Entry 2DTD (X-ray diffraction, 2.10 A resolution); this record covers chains A and B.

[Chain A (and B)]
Protein: Glucose 1-dehydrogenase related protein
Organism: Thermoplasma acidophilum
Notes: EC 1.1.1.118; chain B of this document is another copy of the same molecule, construct and numbering; everything in this record applies to it too
Reference sequence: Q9HK51 (Q9HK51_THEAC); residues 2-255 here = UniProt positions 2-255
Amino-acid sequence (264 residues; numbered 0 to 263; the number before each row is that of its first residue; numbering starts at 0):
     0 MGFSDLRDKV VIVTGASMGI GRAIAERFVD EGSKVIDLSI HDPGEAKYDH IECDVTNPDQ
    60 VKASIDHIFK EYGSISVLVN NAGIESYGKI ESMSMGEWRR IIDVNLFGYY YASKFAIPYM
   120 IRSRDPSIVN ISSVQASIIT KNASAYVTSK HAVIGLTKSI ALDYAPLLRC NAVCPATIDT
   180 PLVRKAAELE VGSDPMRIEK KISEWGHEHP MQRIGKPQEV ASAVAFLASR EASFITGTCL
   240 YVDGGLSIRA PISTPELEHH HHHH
Disordered / not traced: 0, 256-263
Construct notes: cloning artifact (0-1); expression tag (256-263)
Disulfide bonds: C173-C238
From the paper describing this entry:
  - self-association interface (contacts with another copy of this molecule); pairs are residue here / residue on that copy: R26-E230 (salt bridge), I89, W97, I101, L105, F106, Y109, F225, I234, L239, I247
  - specificity-determining residues: T176, L181, V182 (proposed by the authors, not directly observed)
  - catalytic residues: S132, Y145, K149 (proposed by the authors, not directly observed)

[Interface between chain A and chain B]
Residue-residue contacts (83):
  P57(A) - M94(B)  hydrophobic
  K88(A) - D162(B)
  K88(A) - Y163(B)
  I89(A) - Y109(B)  hydrophobic
  I89(A) - K113(B)
  I89(A) - I116(B)  hydrophobic
  I89(A) - Y163(B)
  E90(A) - S112(B)
  E90(A) - K113(B)
  E90(A) - I116(B)
  E90(A) - P117(B)
  E90(A) - Y163(B)
  M92(A) - K113(B)
  M94(A) - Y109(B)
  M94(A) - Y110(B)  hydrophobic
  M94(A) - K113(B)
  W97(A) - F106(B)  hydrophobic
  W97(A) - Y109(B)  hydrophobic
  W97(A) - L155(B)  hydrophobic
  R98(A) - D102(B)  salt bridge
  R98(A) - F106(B)
  R98(A) - Y110(B)  hydrogen bond
  I101(A) - F106(B)  hydrophobic
  L105(A) - T147(B)
  F106(A) - W97(B)  hydrophobic
  F106(A) - R98(B)
  Y109(A) - I89(B)  hydrophobic
  Y109(A) - M94(B)
  Y109(A) - W97(B)
  Y110(A) - M94(B)  hydrophobic
  Y110(A) - R98(B)  hydrogen bond
  S112(A) - E90(B)
  K113(A) - I89(B)  hydrogen bond (side chain-backbone)
  K113(A) - E90(B)  hydrogen bond (side chain-backbone)
  K113(A) - M92(B)
  K113(A) - M94(B)
  I116(A) - I89(B)  hydrophobic
  I116(A) - E90(B)
  P117(A) - E90(B)
  A135(A) - K157(B)
  S136(A) - K157(B)  hydrogen bond (backbone-side chain)
  I138(A) - K157(B)
  I138(A) - S158(B)
  I138(A) - L161(B)
  T139(A) - L161(B)
  K140(A) - L161(B)
  K140(A) - D162(B)
  N141(A) - D162(B)  hydrogen bond (backbone-side chain)
  S143(A) - L155(B)
  S143(A) - S158(B)
  V146(A) - G154(B)
  T147(A) - L105(B)
  T147(A) - A151(B)
  T147(A) - G154(B)
  T147(A) - L155(B)
  H150(A) - H150(B)
  H150(A) - I153(B)
  H150(A) - G154(B)
  H150(A) - K157(B)  hydrogen bond
  A151(A) - T147(B)
  A151(A) - A151(B)  hydrophobic
  I153(A) - H150(B)
  G154(A) - V146(B)
  G154(A) - T147(B)
  G154(A) - H150(B)
  L155(A) - S143(B)
  L155(A) - T147(B)  hydrogen bond (backbone-side chain)
  K157(A) - A135(B)
  K157(A) - S136(B)  hydrogen bond (side chain-backbone)
  K157(A) - I138(B)
  K157(A) - H150(B)  hydrogen bond
  S158(A) - I138(B)
  S158(A) - S143(B)
  S158(A) - V146(B)
  L161(A) - I138(B)
  L161(A) - T139(B)
  L161(A) - K140(B)
  D162(A) - K88(B)
  D162(A) - K140(B)
  D162(A) - N141(B)  hydrogen bond (side chain-backbone)
  Y163(A) - K88(B)
  Y163(A) - I89(B)
  Y163(A) - E90(B)
Interface residues without a listed pair, chain A (38 interface residues in all): S93, F114
Interface residues without a listed pair, chain B (40 interface residues in all): P57, S93, I101, F114, A142

[In short]
Chain A and chain B form an interface of 38 and 40 residues respectively; the contacts include 11 hydrogen
bonds and 1 salt bridge. Polar contacts include R98(A)-D102(B), R98(A)-Y110(B) and K113(A)-I89(B). The paper
reports catalytic residues S132(A), Y145(A) and K149(A); specificity determinants T176(A), L181(A) and
V182(A).
Chain A and chain B are both Glucose 1-dehydrogenase related protein (Thermoplasma acidophilum); the
structure, Structure of Thermoplasma acidophilum aldohexose dehydrogenase (AldT) in ligand-free form, was
determined by X-ray diffraction together with 2DTE and 2DTX from the same study.
